Entry 8XXP (electron microscopy, 2.60 A resolution); this record covers chains B and G of the 8 polymer chains in the assembly.

# Chain B
Molecule: DNA-directed RNA polymerase subunit beta
Source organism: African swine fever virus
Notes: EC 2.7.7.6
UniProt: A0A2X0RU95 (A0A2X0RU95_ASF); numbering as in UniProt (aligned over 8-1242)
Sequence (1235 residues; each row starts with the number of its first residue):
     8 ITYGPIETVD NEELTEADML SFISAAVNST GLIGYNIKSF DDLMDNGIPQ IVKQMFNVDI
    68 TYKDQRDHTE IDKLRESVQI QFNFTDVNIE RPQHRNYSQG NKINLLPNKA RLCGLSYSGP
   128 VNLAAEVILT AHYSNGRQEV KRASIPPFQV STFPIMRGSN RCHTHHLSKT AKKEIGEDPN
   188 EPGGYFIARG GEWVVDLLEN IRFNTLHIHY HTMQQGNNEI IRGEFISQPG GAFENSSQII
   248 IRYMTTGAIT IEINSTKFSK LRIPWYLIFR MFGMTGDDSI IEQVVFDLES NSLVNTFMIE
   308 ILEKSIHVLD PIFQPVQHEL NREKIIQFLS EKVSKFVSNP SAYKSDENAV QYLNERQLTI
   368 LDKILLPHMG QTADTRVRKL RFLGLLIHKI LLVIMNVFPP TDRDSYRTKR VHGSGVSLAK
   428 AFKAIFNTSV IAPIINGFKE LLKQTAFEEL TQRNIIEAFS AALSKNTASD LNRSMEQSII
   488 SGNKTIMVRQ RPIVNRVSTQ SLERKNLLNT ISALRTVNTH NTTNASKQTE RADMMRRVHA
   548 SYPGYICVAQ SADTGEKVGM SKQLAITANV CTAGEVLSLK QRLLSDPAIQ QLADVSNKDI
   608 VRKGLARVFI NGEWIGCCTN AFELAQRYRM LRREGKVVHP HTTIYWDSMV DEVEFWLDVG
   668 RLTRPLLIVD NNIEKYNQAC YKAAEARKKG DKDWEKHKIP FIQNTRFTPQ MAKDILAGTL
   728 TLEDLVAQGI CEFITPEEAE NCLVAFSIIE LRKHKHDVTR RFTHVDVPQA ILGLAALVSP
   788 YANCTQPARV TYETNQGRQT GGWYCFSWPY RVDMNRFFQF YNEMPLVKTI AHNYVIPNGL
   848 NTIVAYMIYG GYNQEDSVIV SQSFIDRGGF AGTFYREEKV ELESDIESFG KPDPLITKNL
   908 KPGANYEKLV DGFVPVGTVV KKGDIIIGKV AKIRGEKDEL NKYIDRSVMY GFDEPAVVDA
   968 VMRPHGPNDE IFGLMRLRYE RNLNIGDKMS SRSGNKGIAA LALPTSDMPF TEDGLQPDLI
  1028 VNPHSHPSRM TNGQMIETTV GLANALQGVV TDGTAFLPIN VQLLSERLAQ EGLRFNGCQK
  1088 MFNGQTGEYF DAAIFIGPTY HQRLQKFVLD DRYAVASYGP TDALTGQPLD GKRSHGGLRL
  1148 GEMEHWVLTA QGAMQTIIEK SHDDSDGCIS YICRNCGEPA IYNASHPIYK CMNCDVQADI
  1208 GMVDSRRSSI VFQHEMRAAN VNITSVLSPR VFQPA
Unresolved in the structure: 65-89, 103-108, 131-152, 341-357, 441-475, 489-506, 528-534, 890-894, 938-951
Bound ions: Zn2+: Cys1180, Cys1183, Cys1198, Cys1201

# Chain G
Molecule: C122R
Source organism: African swine fever virus
UniProt: A0A0A1DYD1 (A0A0A1DYD1_ASF); residue numbers follow UniProt; this construct covers 1-105
Sequence (105 residues; numbered 1 to 105; the number before each row is that of its first residue):
     1 MKICKACSSC MVRTYVDGNI IFRCSCGESV QGDSQNLLVS SKVYHTGEME DKYKIFIKNA
    61 PFDPTNCQIK KDCPNCHLDY LTQICIGSQK IIILVCRCGY MSNRG
Bound ions: Zn2+ site 1: Cys4, Cys7, Cys24, Cys26; Zn2+ site 2: Cys73, Cys76, Cys96, Cys98

# How chain B and chain G interact
Residue-residue contacts (51):
  Gly283(B) with Ser8(G)
  Asp284(B) with Ser8(G), hydrogen bond (backbone-backbone); Ser9(G), hydrogen bond
  Asp285(B) with Ile3(G); Ser8(G), hydrogen bond (backbone-backbone)
  Glu310(B) with Met1(G)
  Ile313(B) with Cys10(G), hydrophobic
  His314(B) with Cys10(G), hydrogen bond; Val12(G)
  His325(B) with Ser25(G)
  Leu327(B) with Cys7(G)
  Asn403(B) with Lys52(G)
  Val404(B) with Lys52(G), hydrogen bond (backbone-side chain)
  Phe629(B) with Phe62(G)
  Trp653(B) with Asn59(G); Phe62(G); Asp63(G)
  Ser655(B) with Ile55(G); Phe56(G); Asn59(G), hydrogen bond (backbone-side chain); Asp63(G), hydrogen bond
  Met656(B) with Tyr53(G), hydrophobic; Ile55(G); Phe56(G), hydrophobic
  Val657(B) with Ile55(G)
  Asp658(B) with Ile55(G); Asn59(G)
  Ile680(B) with Tyr80(G)
  Tyr683(B) with Lys70(G), hydrogen bond; Asp79(G), hydrogen bond; Tyr80(G), hydrophobic
  Asn684(B) with Leu78(G); Tyr80(G), hydrogen bond
  Cys687(B) with Leu78(G), hydrophobic; Asp79(G), hydrogen bond
  Tyr688(B) with Cys76(G)
  Ala691(B) with His77(G)
  Lys705(B) with Asp79(G)
  Asn748(B) with Thr65(G)
  Cys749(B) with Thr65(G)
  Leu750(B) with Pro64(G)
  Val765(B) with Gln68(G); Lys70(G); Asp79(G); Tyr80(G), hydrophobic
  Thr766(B) with Gln68(G); Lys70(G)
  Arg768(B) with Pro64(G); Gln68(G), hydrogen bond; Tyr80(G)
  Thr770(B) with Pro64(G)
Other interface residues (no listed pair), chain B (36 interface residues in all): Leu300, Phe405, Asp654, Arg694, Lys695, Glu747
Other interface residues (no listed pair), chain G (29 interface residues in all): Met11, Gly47, Lys58, Ile69, Arg97

# Overview
Chain B and chain G form an interface of 36 and 29 residues respectively; the contacts include 12 hydrogen
bonds. Polar pairs include Asp284(B)-Ser9(G), His314(B)-Cys10(G) and Val404(B)-Lys52(G). Cys1180(B),
Cys1183(B), Cys1198(B) and Cys1201(B) coordinate Zn2+. Cys4(G), Cys7(G), Cys24(G) and Cys26(G) form the Zn2+
site 1.
Here chain B is DNA-directed RNA polymerase subunit beta and chain G is C122R, both from African swine fever
virus. Entry 8XXP (ASFV RNAP core complex) was determined by electron microscopy, deposited together with
8Y0E, 8XX4, 8XX5, 8XXT and 8XY6.
